3NIC - chains A and M of the 4 polymer chains in the assembly; structure by X-ray diffraction, 2.80 A resolution.

Chain A:
Molecule: Eco29kIR
Source organism: Escherichia coli
Notes: EC 3.1.21.4
Reference sequence: Q46944 (Q46944_ECOLX); numbering as in UniProt (aligned over 2-214)
Sequence (235 residues; each row starts with the number of its first residue; numbers below 1 keep their minus sign (Met-20 is residue -20)):
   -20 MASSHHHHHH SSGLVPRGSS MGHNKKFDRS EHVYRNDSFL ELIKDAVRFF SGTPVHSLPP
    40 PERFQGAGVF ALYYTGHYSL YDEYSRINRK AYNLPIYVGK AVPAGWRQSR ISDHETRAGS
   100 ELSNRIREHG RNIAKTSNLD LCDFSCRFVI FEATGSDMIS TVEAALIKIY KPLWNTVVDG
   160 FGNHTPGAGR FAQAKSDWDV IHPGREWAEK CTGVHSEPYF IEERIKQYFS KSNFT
Not modelled in the structure: -20 to 1, 212-214
Construct notes: expression tag (-20 to 1); engineered mutation Phe49 (Tyr in Q46944), Lys69 (Leu in Q46944)
Reported in the primary citation:
  - catalytic residues: Tyr76, Asn154 (proposed by the authors, not directly observed)
  - catalytic residues: Arg104, His108 (by similarity / conservation)
  - mutagenesis - L69K: increased expression

Chain M:
Molecule: 22-nt DNA strand
Sequence (22 nucleotides; row label = number of the first residue in the row):
     1 CGGGAGGCCC GCGGGCCGCC GC

How chain A and chain M interact:
Contacting residue pairs (16; chain A residue first):
  Arg86(A) - DG11(M)  sugar contact
  Arg96(A) - DG4(M)  phosphate contact
  Arg106(A) - DG6(M)  salt bridge to the phosphate
  Arg110(A) - DG6(M)  salt bridge to the phosphate
  Arg110(A) - DG7(M)  salt bridge to the phosphate
  His163(A) - DC8(M)  base contact
  His163(A) - DC9(M)  base contact
  Thr164(A) - DC8(M)  base contact
  Thr164(A) - DC9(M)  hydrogen bond to the base
  Thr164(A) - DC10(M)  hydrogen bond to the base
  Pro165(A) - DC10(M)  hydrogen bond to the base
  Gly166(A) - DC9(M)  phosphate contact
  Ala167(A) - DC9(M)  hydrogen bond to the phosphate
  Ala167(A) - DC10(M)  phosphate contact
  Arg169(A) - DC10(M)  hydrogen bond to the base
  Arg169(A) - DG11(M)  hydrogen bond to the base
Also at the interface, not in a pair above, chain A (12 interface residues in all): Asn103, Gly168
Also at the interface, not in a pair above, chain M (8 interface residues in all): DA5

Overview:
12 residues of chain A and 8 residues of chain M are in contact; the contacts include 6 hydrogen bonds and 3
salt bridges. Polar pairs include Thr164(A)-DC9(M), Thr164(A)-DC10(M) and Pro165(A)-DC10(M). From the paper:
catalytic residues Tyr76(A), Asn154(A) and Arg104(A) among others; L69K of chain A increases expression.
Chain A is Eco29kIR (Escherichia coli) and chain M is a 22-nt DNA strand; the structure, DNA binding and
cleavage by the GIY-YIG endonuclease R.Eco29kI inactive variant Y49F, was determined by X-ray diffraction,
deposited together with 3MX4.
